Entry 9CA7 (electron microscopy, 3.35 A resolution); this record covers chains A and Y of the 20 polymer chains in the assembly.

== Chain A ==
Molecule: Helicase SRCAP
From: Homo sapiens
Notes: EC 3.6.4.-
UniProtKB: Q6ZRS2 (SRCAP_HUMAN); numbering as in UniProt (aligned over 1-3230)
Amino-acid sequence (3230 residues; numbered 1 to 3230; the number before each row is that of its first residue):
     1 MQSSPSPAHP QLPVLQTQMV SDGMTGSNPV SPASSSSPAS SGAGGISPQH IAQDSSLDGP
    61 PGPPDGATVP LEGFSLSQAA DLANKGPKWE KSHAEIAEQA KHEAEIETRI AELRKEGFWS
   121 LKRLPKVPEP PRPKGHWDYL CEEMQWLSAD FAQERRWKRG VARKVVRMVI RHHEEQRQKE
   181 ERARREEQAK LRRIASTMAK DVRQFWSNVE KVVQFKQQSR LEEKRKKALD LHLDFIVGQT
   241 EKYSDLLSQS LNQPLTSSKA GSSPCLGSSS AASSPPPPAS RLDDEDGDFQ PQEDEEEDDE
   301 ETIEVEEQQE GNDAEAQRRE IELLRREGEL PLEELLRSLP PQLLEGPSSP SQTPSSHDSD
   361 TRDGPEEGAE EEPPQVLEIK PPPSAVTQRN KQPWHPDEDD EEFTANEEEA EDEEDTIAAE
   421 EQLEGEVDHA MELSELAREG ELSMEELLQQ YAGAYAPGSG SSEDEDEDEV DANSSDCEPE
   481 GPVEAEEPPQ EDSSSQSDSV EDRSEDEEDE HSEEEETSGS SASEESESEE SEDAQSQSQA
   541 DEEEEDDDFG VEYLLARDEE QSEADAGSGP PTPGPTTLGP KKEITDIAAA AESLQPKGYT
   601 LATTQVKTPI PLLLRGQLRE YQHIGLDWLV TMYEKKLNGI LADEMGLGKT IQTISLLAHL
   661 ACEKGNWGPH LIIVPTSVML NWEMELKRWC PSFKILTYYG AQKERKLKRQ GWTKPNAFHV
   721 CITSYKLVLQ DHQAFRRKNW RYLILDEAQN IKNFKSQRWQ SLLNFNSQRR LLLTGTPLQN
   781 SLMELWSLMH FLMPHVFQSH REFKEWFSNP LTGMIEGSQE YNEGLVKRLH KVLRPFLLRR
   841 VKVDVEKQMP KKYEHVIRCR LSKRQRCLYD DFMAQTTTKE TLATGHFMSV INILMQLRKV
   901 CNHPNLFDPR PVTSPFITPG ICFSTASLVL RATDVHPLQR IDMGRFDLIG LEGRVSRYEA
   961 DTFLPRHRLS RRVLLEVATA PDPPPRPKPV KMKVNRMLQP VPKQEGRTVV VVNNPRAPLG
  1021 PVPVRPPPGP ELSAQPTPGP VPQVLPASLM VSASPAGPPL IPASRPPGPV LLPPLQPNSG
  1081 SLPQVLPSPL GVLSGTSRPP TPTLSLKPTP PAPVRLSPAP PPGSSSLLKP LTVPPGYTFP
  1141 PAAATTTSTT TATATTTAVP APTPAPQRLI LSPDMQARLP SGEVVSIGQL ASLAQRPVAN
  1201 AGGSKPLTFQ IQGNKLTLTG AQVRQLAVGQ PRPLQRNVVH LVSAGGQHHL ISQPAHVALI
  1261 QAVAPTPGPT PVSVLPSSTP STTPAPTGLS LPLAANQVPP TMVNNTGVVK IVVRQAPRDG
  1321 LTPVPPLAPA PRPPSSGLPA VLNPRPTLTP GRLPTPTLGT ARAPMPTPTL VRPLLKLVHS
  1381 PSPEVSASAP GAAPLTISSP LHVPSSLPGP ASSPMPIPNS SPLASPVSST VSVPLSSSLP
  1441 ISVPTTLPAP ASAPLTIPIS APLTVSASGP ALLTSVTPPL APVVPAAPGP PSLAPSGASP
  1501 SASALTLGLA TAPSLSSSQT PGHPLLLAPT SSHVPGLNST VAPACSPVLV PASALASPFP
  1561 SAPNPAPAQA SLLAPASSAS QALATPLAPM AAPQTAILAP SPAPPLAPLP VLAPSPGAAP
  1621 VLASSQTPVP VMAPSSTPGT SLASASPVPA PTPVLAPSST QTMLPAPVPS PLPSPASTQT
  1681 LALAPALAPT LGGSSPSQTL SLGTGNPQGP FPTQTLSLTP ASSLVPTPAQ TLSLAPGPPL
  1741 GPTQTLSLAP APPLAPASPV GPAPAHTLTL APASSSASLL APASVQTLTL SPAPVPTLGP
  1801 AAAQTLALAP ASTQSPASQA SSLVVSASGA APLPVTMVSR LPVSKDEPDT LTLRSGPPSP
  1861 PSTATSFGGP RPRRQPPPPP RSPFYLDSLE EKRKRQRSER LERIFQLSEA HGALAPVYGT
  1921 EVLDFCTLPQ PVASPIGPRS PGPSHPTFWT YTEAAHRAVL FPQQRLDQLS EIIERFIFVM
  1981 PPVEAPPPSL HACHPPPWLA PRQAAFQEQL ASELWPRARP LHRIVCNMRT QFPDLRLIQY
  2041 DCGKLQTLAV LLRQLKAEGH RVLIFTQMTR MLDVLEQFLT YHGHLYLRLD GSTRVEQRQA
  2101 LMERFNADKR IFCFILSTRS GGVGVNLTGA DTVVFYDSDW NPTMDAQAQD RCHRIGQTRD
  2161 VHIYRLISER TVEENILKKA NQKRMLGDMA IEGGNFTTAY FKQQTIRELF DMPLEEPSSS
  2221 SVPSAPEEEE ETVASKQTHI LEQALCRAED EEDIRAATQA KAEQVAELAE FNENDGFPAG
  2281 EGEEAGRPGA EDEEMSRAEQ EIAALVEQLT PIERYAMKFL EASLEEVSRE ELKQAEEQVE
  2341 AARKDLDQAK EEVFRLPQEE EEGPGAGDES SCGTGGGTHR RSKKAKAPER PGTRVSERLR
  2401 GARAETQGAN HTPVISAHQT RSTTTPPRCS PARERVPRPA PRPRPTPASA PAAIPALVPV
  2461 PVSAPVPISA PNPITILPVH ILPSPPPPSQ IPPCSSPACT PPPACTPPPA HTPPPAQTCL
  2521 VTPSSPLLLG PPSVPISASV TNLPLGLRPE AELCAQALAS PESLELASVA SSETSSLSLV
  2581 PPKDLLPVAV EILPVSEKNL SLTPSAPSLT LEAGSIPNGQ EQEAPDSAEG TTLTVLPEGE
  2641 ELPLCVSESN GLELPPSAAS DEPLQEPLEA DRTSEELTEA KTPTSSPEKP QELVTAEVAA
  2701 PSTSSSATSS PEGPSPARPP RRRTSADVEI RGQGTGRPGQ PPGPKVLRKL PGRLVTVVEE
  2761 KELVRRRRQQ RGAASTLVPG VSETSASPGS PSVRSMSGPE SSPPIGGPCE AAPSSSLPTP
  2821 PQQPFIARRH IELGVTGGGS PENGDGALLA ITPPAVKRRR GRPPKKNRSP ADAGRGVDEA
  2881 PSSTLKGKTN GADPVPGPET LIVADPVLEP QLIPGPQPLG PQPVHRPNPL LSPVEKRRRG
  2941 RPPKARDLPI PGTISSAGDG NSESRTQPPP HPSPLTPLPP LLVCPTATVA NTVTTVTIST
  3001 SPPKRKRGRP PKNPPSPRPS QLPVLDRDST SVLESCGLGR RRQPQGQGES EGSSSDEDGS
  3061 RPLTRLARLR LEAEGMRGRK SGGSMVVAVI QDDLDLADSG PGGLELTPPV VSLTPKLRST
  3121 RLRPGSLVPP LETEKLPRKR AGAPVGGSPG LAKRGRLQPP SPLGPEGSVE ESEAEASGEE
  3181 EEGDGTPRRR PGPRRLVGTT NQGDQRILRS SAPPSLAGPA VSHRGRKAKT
Unresolved in the structure: 1-222, 256-603, 879-886, 993-1881, 2204-3230
Small-molecule neighbours: ATP-gamma-S (AGS; phosphothiophosphoric acid-adenylate ester): Gln617, Leu618, Arg619, Gln622, Glu644, Met645, Gly646, Leu647, Gly648, Lys649, Thr650, Ile651, Glu685, Trp689, Glu747, Val2123
Swiss-Prot annotation at these positions:
  - DNA-binding region: Lys2857 to Ser2869 (A.T hook 1), Lys2936 to Leu2948 (A.T hook 2), Lys3004 to Ser3016 (A.T hook 3)
  - binding site (ATP): Asp643 to Thr650
  - modified residue: Ser1172 (Phosphoserine)
  - natural variant: Gln392 to Thr3230 (deletion: In DEHMBA), Arg840 to Thr3230 (deletion: In DEHMBA), Ser1278 to Thr3230 (deletion: In DEHMBA), Leu1642 to Thr3230 (deletion: In DEHMBA), Arg2070 to Thr3230 (deletion: In DEHMBA), Arg2435 to Thr3230 (deletion: In FLHS), Arg2444 to Thr3230 (deletion: In FLHS)

== Chain Y ==
Molecule: 285-nt DNA strand
Sequence (285 nucleotides; numbered -179 to 105; the number before each row is that of its first residue; numbers below 1 keep their minus sign (DA-179 is residue -179)):
  -179 ATCGAAGGGC GCCTATATAA GGGGGTGGGG GCGCGTTCGT CCTCCCTCTC CTCGCGGCGC
  -119 GAGTTTCAGG CAGCGCTGCG TCCTGCTGCG CACGTGGGAA GCCCTGCTGG AGAATCCCGG
   -59 TGCGCAGGCC GCTCAATTGG TCGTAGACAG CTCTAGCACC GCTTAAACGC AGCTACGCGC
     1 TGTCCCCCGC GTTTTAACCG CCAAGGGGAT TACTCCCTAG TCTCCAGGCA GCTGTCAGAT
    61 ATGTACATCC TGTGATCCCC GGGTACCGAG CTCGAATTCA CTGGC
Unresolved in the structure: -179 to -71, 51-105

== Interface between chain A and chain Y ==
Residue-residue contacts (28; chain A residue first):
  Lys726(A) - DC19(Y)  sugar contact
  Arg736(A) - DC-57(Y)  salt bridge to the phosphate
  Arg737(A) - DG-60(Y)  base contact
  Arg737(A) - DT-59(Y)  hydrogen bond to the base
  Arg737(A) - DG-58(Y)  hydrogen bond to the sugar
  Lys752(A) - DC21(Y)  salt bridge to the phosphate
  Lys752(A) - DC22(Y)  salt bridge to the phosphate
  Asn753(A) - DC21(Y)  hydrogen bond to the phosphate
  Ser756(A) - DG20(Y)  phosphate contact
  Gln757(A) - DC19(Y)  sugar contact
  Gln757(A) - DG20(Y)  hydrogen bond to the phosphate
  Arg758(A) - DG20(Y)  hydrogen bond to the phosphate
  Asn764(A) - DC-57(Y)  phosphate contact
  Asn766(A) - DG-58(Y)  phosphate contact
  Asn780(A) - DC22(Y)  hydrogen bond to the phosphate
  Val890(A) - DA24(Y)  sugar contact
  Val890(A) - DG25(Y)  sugar contact
  Ile891(A) - DA23(Y)  base contact
  Ile891(A) - DA24(Y)  base contact
  Leu894(A) - DA23(Y)  sugar contact
  Arg2119(A) - DC21(Y)  phosphate contact
  Arg2119(A) - DC22(Y)  salt bridge to the phosphate
  Trp2140(A) - DC22(Y)  phosphate contact
  Trp2140(A) - DA23(Y)  sugar contact
  Asn2141(A) - DC22(Y)  hydrogen bond to the phosphate
  Lys2179(A) - DA24(Y)  salt bridge to the phosphate
  Lys2183(A) - DC22(Y)  hydrogen bond to the phosphate
  Lys2183(A) - DA23(Y)  salt bridge to the phosphate
Also at the interface, not in a pair above, chain A (22 interface residues in all): Glu784, Asp2139, Met2144
Also at the interface, not in a pair above, chain Y (12 interface residues in all): DC18

== In short ==
Chain A and chain Y form an interface of 22 and 12 residues respectively; the contacts include 8 hydrogen
bonds and 6 salt bridges. Polar contacts include Arg737(A)-DT-59(Y), Arg737(A)-DG-58(Y) and Asn753(A)-DC21(Y).
Ligands of chain A: ATP-gamma-S.
Here chain A is Helicase SRCAP (Homo sapiens) and chain Y is a 285-nt DNA strand. Entry 9CA7 (Cryo-EM
structure of human SRCAP-nucleosome complex in the fully-engaged state (composite structure)) was determined
by electron microscopy.
